Entry 1BPX (X-ray diffraction, 2.40 A resolution); this record covers chains P and A of the 4 polymer chains in the assembly.

[Chain P]
Molecule: 10-nt DNA strand
Sequence (10 nucleotides; row label = number of the first residue in the row):
     1 GCTGATGCGC
Ion coordination: Na+: DG9 (shared with Thr101(A), Val103(A), Ile106(A) of chain A)

[Chain A]
Name: Protein (DNA polymerase beta)
Source organism: Homo sapiens
Notes: EC 2.7.7.7
UniProt: P06746 (DPOB_HUMAN); residues 2-335 here correspond to UniProt positions 1-334 (UniProt number = residue number - 1)
Sequence (335 residues; row label = number of the first residue in the row):
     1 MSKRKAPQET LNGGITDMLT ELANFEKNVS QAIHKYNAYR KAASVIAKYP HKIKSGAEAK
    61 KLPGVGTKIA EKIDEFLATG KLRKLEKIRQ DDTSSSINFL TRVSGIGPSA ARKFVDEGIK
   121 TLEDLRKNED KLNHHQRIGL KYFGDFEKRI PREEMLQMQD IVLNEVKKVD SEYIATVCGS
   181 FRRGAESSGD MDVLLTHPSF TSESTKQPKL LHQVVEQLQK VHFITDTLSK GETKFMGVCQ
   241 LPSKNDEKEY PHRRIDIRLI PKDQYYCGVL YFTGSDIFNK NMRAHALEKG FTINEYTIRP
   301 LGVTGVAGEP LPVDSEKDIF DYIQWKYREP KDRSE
Disordered / not traced: 1-4
Ion coordination: Na+ site 1: Lys60, Leu62, Val65 (shared with 1 residue of chain D); Na+ site 2: Thr101, Val103, Ile106 (shared with DG9(P) of chain P)
Curated features (UniProtKB/Swiss-Prot):
  - binding site (K(+)): Lys61
  - binding site (Na(+)): Lys61

[Interface between chain P and chain A]
Contacting residue pairs - 14 pairs, chain P then chain A:
  DG7(P) - Ser109(A)  hydrogen bond to the phosphate
  DC8(P) - Gly105(A)  sugar contact
  DC8(P) - Gly107(A)  hydrogen bond to the phosphate
  DC8(P) - Pro108(A)  phosphate contact
  DC8(P) - Ser109(A)  hydrogen bond to the phosphate
  DC8(P) - Ala110(A)  hydrogen bond to the phosphate
  DG9(P) - Thr101(A)  phosphate contact
  DG9(P) - Val103(A)  phosphate contact
  DG9(P) - Ser104(A)  phosphate contact
  DG9(P) - Gly105(A)  hydrogen bond to the phosphate
  DG9(P) - Ile106(A)  hydrogen bond to the phosphate
  DC10(P) - Asp190(A)  phosphate contact
  DC10(P) - Met236(A)  sugar contact
  DC10(P) - Arg254(A)  salt bridge to the phosphate
Interface residues without a listed pair, chain A (13 interface residues in all): His135

[Summary]
4 residues of chain P and 13 residues of chain A are in contact; the contacts include 6 hydrogen bonds and 1
salt bridge. Among the polar pairs are DG7(P)-Ser109(A), DC8(P)-Gly107(A) and DC8(P)-Ser109(A). UniProt lists
K+-binding residue Lys61(A) and Na+-binding residue Lys61(A) on chain A.
Here chain P is a 10-nt DNA strand and chain A is Protein (DNA polymerase beta) (Homo sapiens). Entry 1BPX
(DNA polymerase beta/DNA complex) was determined by X-ray diffraction, deposited together with 1BPY and 1BPZ.
